PDB entry 6G3J | X-ray diffraction, 2.45 A resolution | chains A and B of the 3 polymer chains in the assembly

Chain A:
Molecule: HLA class I histocompatibility antigen, A-2 alpha chain
Organism: Homo sapiens
UniProt: P01892 (1A02_HUMAN); residues 1-276 here correspond to UniProt positions 25-300 (UniProt number = residue number + 24)
Amino-acid sequence (276 residues; each row starts with the number of its first residue):
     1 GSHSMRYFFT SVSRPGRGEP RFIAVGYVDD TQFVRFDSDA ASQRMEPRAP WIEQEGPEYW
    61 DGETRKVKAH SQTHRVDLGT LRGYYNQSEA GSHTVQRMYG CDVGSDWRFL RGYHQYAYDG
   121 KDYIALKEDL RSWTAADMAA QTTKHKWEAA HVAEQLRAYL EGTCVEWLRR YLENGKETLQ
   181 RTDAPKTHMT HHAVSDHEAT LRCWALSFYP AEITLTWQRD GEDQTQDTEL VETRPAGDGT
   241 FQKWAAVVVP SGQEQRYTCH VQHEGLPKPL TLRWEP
Cystine bridges: Cys101-Cys164, Cys203-Cys259

Chain B:
Molecule: Beta-2-microglobulin
Organism: Homo sapiens
UniProt: P61769 (B2MG_HUMAN); residues 1-99 here correspond to UniProt positions 21-119 (UniProt number = residue number + 20)
Amino-acid sequence (100 residues; row label = number of the first residue in the row; numbering starts at 0):
     0 MIQRTPKIQV YSRHPAENGK SNFLNCYVSG FHPSDIEVDL LKNGERIEKV EHSDLSFSKD
    60 WSFYLLYYTE FTPTEKDEYA CRVNHVTLSQ PKIVKWDRDM
Sequence notes: initiating methionine (0)
Cystine bridges: Cys25-Cys80
Swiss-Prot annotation at these positions:
  - modified residue: Gln2 (Pyrrolidone carboxylic acid)
  - glycosylation: Ile1 (N-linked (Glc) (glycation) isoleucine), Lys19 (N-linked (Glc) (glycation) lysine), Lys41 (N-linked (Glc) (glycation) lysine), Lys48 (N-linked (Glc) (glycation) lysine), Lys58 (N-linked (Glc) (glycation) lysine), Lys91 (N-linked (Glc) (glycation) lysine), Lys94 (N-linked (Glc) (glycation) lysine)

Chain A / chain B interface:
Contacting residue pairs (56; chain A residue first):
  Phe8(A) - Ser55(B)
  Phe8(A) - Phe56(B)  hydrophobic
  Phe9(A) - Phe56(B)
  Thr10(A) - Phe56(B)
  Thr10(A) - Phe62(B)
  Val12(A) - Ser33(B)
  Ile23(A) - Leu54(B)  hydrophobic
  Val25(A) - Leu54(B)
  Tyr27(A) - Ser55(B)  hydrogen bond
  Tyr27(A) - Tyr63(B)  hydrogen bond
  Gln32(A) - Asp53(B)  hydrogen bond
  Arg35(A) - Asp53(B)  salt bridge
  Arg48(A) - Asp53(B)  salt bridge
  His93(A) - Met0(B)
  Gln96(A) - His31(B)
  Gln96(A) - Phe56(B)
  Gln96(A) - Trp60(B)  hydrogen bond (side chain-backbone)
  Gln96(A) - Phe62(B)
  Arg97(A) - Phe56(B)
  Gln115(A) - Trp60(B)
  Tyr116(A) - Trp60(B)
  Ala117(A) - Trp60(B)  hydrophobic
  Asp119(A) - Met0(B)
  Asp119(A) - Ile1(B)
  Asp119(A) - His31(B)
  Gly120(A) - Ile1(B)
  Gly120(A) - His31(B)  hydrogen bond (backbone-side chain)
  Lys121(A) - Ile1(B)
  Asp122(A) - Trp60(B)  hydrogen bond
  His192(A) - Asp98(B)
  Arg202(A) - Asp98(B)  hydrogen bond (side chain-backbone)
  Arg202(A) - Met99(B)
  Trp204(A) - Asp98(B)
  Trp204(A) - Met99(B)  hydrophobic
  Val231(A) - Gln8(B)
  Glu232(A) - Lys6(B)  salt bridge
  Glu232(A) - Gln8(B)  hydrogen bond (backbone-side chain)
  Glu232(A) - Tyr26(B)
  Glu232(A) - Ser28(B)  hydrogen bond
  Thr233(A) - Tyr26(B)
  Arg234(A) - Gln8(B)  hydrogen bond
  Arg234(A) - Tyr10(B)
  Arg234(A) - Tyr26(B)
  Arg234(A) - Met99(B)  hydrogen bond (side chain-backbone)
  Pro235(A) - Tyr10(B)  hydrogen bond (backbone-side chain)
  Pro235(A) - Tyr26(B)
  Ala236(A) - Arg12(B)  hydrogen bond (backbone-side chain)
  Ala236(A) - Asn24(B)  hydrogen bond (backbone-side chain)
  Gly237(A) - Arg12(B)  hydrogen bond (backbone-side chain)
  Gly237(A) - Leu65(B)
  Asp238(A) - Arg12(B)
  Asp238(A) - His13(B)
  Gln242(A) - Tyr10(B)
  Gln242(A) - Ser11(B)  hydrogen bond (side chain-backbone)
  Gln242(A) - Arg12(B)  hydrogen bond (side chain-backbone)
  Trp244(A) - Met99(B)  hydrogen bond (side chain-backbone)
Also at the interface, not in a pair above, chain A (37 interface residues in all): Gln87, Ser92, Thr94, Met98
Also at the interface, not in a pair above, chain B (25 interface residues in all): Arg3, Asp59

Overview:
Chain A and chain B form an interface of 37 and 25 residues respectively; the contacts include 18 hydrogen
bonds and 3 salt bridges. Polar contacts include Arg35(A)-Asp53(B), Arg48(A)-Asp53(B) and Glu232(A)-Lys6(B).
Chain A is HLA class I histocompatibility antigen, A-2 alpha chain and chain B is Beta-2-microglobulin, both
from Homo sapiens; the structure, MHC A02 Allele presenting MTSAIGILVP, was determined by X-ray diffraction,
deposited together with 6G3K.
